PDB entry 6Y5D | electron microscopy, 4.10 A resolution (low resolution: residue-level contacts below are approximate; hydrogen-bond / salt-bridge calls are withheld) | chains D and I of the 22 polymer chains in the assembly

# Chain D
Molecule: Histone H2B type 1-K
From: Homo sapiens
UniProtKB: O60814 (H2B1K_HUMAN); residues 1-126 here = UniProt positions 1-126
Sequence (126 residues; numbered 1 to 126; the number before each row is that of its first residue):
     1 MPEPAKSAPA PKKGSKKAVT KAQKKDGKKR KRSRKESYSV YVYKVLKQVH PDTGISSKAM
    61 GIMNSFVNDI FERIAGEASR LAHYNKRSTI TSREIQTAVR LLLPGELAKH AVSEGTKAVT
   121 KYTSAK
Not modelled in the structure: 1-32, 126
Swiss-Prot annotation at these positions:
  - modified residue: Pro2 (N-acetylproline), Glu3 (ADP-ribosyl glutamic acid), Lys6 (N6-(2-hydroxyisobutyryl)lysine), Ser7 (ADP-ribosylserine), Lys12 (N6-(beta-hydroxybutyryl)lysine), Lys13 (N6-(2-hydroxyisobutyryl)lysine), Ser15 (Phosphoserine), Lys16 (N6-acetyllysine), Lys17 (N6-(beta-hydroxybutyryl)lysine), Lys21 (N6-(2-hydroxyisobutyryl)lysine), Lys24 (N6-(2-hydroxyisobutyryl)lysine), Lys25 (N6-(2-hydroxyisobutyryl)lysine), Lys35 (N6-(2-hydroxyisobutyryl)lysine), Glu36 (PolyADP-ribosyl glutamic acid), Ser37 (Phosphoserine), Lys44 (N6-(2-hydroxyisobutyryl)lysine), Lys47 (N6-(2-hydroxyisobutyryl)lysine), Lys58 (N6,N6-dimethyllysine), Arg80 (Dimethylated arginine), Lys86 (N6,N6,N6-trimethyllysine) and 6 more in UniProt
  - glycosylation: Ser113 (O-linked (GlcNAc) serine)
  - cross-link (Glycyl lysine isopeptide (Lys-Gly)): Lys6 (interchain with G-Cter in SUMO2), Lys21 (interchain with G-Cter in SUMO2), Lys35 (interchain with G-Cter in ubiquitin), Lys121 (interchain with G-Cter in ubiquitin)
Covalently attached groups: pentanedial (PTD) linked to Lys86

# Chain I
Molecule: 153-nt DNA strand
Sequence (153 nucleotides; each row starts with the number of its first residue):
     1 ATCCTGGAGA ATCCCGGTGC CGAGGCCGCT CAATTGGTCG TAGACAGCTC TAGCACCGCT
    61 TAAACGCACG TACGCGCTGT CCCCCGCGTT TTAACCGCCA AGGGGATTAC TCCCTAGTCT
   121 CCAGGCACGT GTCAGATATA TACATCCTGT GAT

# How chain D and chain I interact
Pairs across the interface - 13 pairs, chain D then chain I:
  Ser33(D) - DT107(I)
  Glu36(D) - DA32(I)
  Tyr43(D) - DG25(I)
  Gly54(D) - DG24(I)
  Ile55(D) - DA23(I)
  Ile55(D) - DG24(I)
  Ser56(D) - DA23(I)
  Ser57(D) - DA23(I)
  Arg87(D) - DG43(I)
  Arg87(D) - DA44(I)
  Ser88(D) - DG43(I)
  Thr89(D) - DA42(I)
  Thr89(D) - DG43(I)
Also at the interface, not in a pair above, chain D (11 interface residues in all): Lys86

# Summary
Chain D and chain I form an interface of 11 and 8 residues respectively. Covalently linked pentanedial: at
Lys86(D).
Here chain D is Histone H2B type 1-K (Homo sapiens) and chain I is a 153-nt DNA strand. Entry 6Y5D (Structure
of human cGAS (K394E) bound to the nucleosome) was determined by electron microscopy (same publication as
6Y5E).
